2HFN - chains A and C of the 10 polymer chains in the assembly; structure by X-ray diffraction, 1.80 A resolution.

== Chain A (and C) ==
Name: Synechocystis Photoreceptor (Slr1694)
Organism: Synechocystis sp
Notes: chain C of this document is another copy of the same molecule, construct and numbering; everything in this record applies to it too
Reference sequence: P74295 (P74295_SYNY3); residues 4-153 here correspond to UniProt positions 1-150 (UniProt number = residue number - 3)
Amino-acid sequence (153 residues; row label = number of the first residue in the row):
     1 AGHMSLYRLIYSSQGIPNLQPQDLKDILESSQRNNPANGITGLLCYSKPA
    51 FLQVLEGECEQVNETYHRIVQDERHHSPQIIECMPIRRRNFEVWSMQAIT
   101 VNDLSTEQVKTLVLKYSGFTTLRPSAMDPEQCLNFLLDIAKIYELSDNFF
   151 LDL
Disordered / not traced: 1-4 (chain C: 1-3, 144-153)
Differences from the reference sequence: cloning artifact (1-3)
Small-molecule neighbours: FMN (flavin mononucleotide): Tyr11, Ile27, Ser30, Ser31, Arg33, Asn34, Asn35, Leu44, Phe51, Gln53, Leu55, Thr65, Arg68, Ile69, Asp72, Arg74, His75, Met96
Reported in the primary citation:
  - binding site for flavin mononucleotide: Tyr11 (proposed by the authors, not directly observed)
  - binding site for flavin mononucleotide: Gln53, Trp94, Met96
  - conformationally variable residues (side-chain flip): Gln53, Trp94 to Thr100
  - contacts within the chain: Tyr11-Gln53 (hydrogen bond)

== How chain A and chain C interact ==
Residue-residue contacts - 27 pairs, chain A then chain C:
  Thr111(A) - Glu92(C)
  Leu114(A) - Thr41(C)
  Leu114(A) - Arg89(C)  hydrogen bond (backbone-side chain)
  Leu114(A) - Glu92(C)
  Lys115(A) - Leu6(C)
  Lys115(A) - Arg88(C)
  Lys115(A) - Arg89(C)  hydrogen bond (backbone-backbone)
  Tyr116(A) - Arg88(C)  hydrogen bond
  Ser117(A) - Leu6(C)
  Ser117(A) - Arg89(C)  hydrogen bond (backbone-side chain)
  Gly118(A) - Gly39(C)
  Gly118(A) - Glu58(C)
  Gly118(A) - Arg89(C)  hydrogen bond (backbone-side chain)
  Phe119(A) - Ala37(C)
  Phe119(A) - Asn38(C)
  Phe119(A) - Gly39(C)
  Phe119(A) - Glu58(C)
  Phe119(A) - Gln61(C)
  Arg123(A) - Glu58(C)  salt bridge
  Ala126(A) - Met4(C)
  Ala126(A) - Glu58(C)
  Asp128(A) - Arg87(C)  salt bridge
  Glu130(A) - Arg87(C)  salt bridge
  Gln131(A) - Leu6(C)
  Gln131(A) - Ile86(C)  hydrogen bond (side chain-backbone)
  Gln131(A) - Arg87(C)  hydrogen bond (side chain-backbone)
  Asn134(A) - Arg88(C)
Interface residues without a listed pair, chain A (14 interface residues in all): Ser125
Interface residues without a listed pair, chain C (14 interface residues in all): Val93

== In short ==
Chain A and chain C each contribute 14 residues to their interface; the contacts include 7 hydrogen bonds and
3 salt bridges. Polar contacts include Arg123(A)-Glu58(C), Asp128(A)-Arg87(C) and Glu130(A)-Arg87(C). Ligands
of chain A: flavin mononucleotide. From the paper: a binding site for flavin mononucleotide at Tyr11(A),
Gln53(A) and Trp94(A) among others; conformational variability at Gln53(A) and Trp94(A).
Both chains are Synechocystis Photoreceptor (Slr1694) (Synechocystis sp). Entry 2HFN (Crystal Structures of
the Synechocystis Photoreceptor Slr1694 Reveal Distinct Structural States Related to Signaling) was determined
by X-ray diffraction (same publication as 2HFO).
